5WJF - chain A; structure by X-ray diffraction, 2.60 A resolution.

# Chain A
Name: Tumor necrosis factor receptor superfamily member 9
From: Mus musculus
UniProtKB: P20334 (TNR9_MOUSE); numbering as in UniProt (aligned over 24-160)
Chain sequence (143 residues; row label = number of the first residue in the row):
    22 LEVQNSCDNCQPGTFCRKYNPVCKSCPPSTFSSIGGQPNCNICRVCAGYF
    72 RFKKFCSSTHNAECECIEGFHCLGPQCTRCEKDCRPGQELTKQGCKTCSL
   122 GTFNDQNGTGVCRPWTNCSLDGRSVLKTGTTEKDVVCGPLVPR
Unresolved in the structure: 22-26, 162-164
Differences from the reference sequence: expression tag (22-23, 161-164)
Cystine bridges: Cys28-Cys37, Cys31-Cys44, Cys47-Cys61, Cys64-Cys77, Cys67-Cys85, Cys87-Cys101, Cys93-Cys98, Cys105-Cys116, Cys119-Cys133, Cys139-Cys158
Covalently attached groups: N-acetylglucosamine (NAG) linked to Asn138
Swiss-Prot annotation at these positions:
  - glycosylation (N-linked (GlcNAc...) asparagine): Asn128, Asn138
Reported in the primary citation:
  - post-translational modification sites: Asn138
  - mutagenesis - N128A, N138A: unchanged binding to NTD and CTD of Gal-9

# Summary
Covalently linked N-acetylglucosamine: at Asn138. The paper reports that N128A and N138A leave binding to NTD
and CTD of Gal-9 unchanged; a modification site at Asn138.
Chain A is Tumor necrosis factor receptor superfamily member 9 (Mus musculus); the structure, Crystal
structure of murine 4-1BB from HEK293T cells in P21212 space group, was determined by X-ray diffraction
together with 5WI8 and 5WIW from the same study.
